5ADZ - chains A and B; structure by X-ray diffraction, 2.20 A resolution.

# Chain A (and B)
Name: Alkyldihydroxyacetonephosphate synthase, peroxisomal
From: Cavia porcellus
Notes: EC 2.5.1.26; chain B of this document is another copy of the same molecule, construct and numbering; everything in this record applies to it too
Reference sequence: P97275 (ADAS_CAVPO); numbering as in UniProt (aligned over 1-658)
Sequence (658 residues; each row starts with the number of its first residue):
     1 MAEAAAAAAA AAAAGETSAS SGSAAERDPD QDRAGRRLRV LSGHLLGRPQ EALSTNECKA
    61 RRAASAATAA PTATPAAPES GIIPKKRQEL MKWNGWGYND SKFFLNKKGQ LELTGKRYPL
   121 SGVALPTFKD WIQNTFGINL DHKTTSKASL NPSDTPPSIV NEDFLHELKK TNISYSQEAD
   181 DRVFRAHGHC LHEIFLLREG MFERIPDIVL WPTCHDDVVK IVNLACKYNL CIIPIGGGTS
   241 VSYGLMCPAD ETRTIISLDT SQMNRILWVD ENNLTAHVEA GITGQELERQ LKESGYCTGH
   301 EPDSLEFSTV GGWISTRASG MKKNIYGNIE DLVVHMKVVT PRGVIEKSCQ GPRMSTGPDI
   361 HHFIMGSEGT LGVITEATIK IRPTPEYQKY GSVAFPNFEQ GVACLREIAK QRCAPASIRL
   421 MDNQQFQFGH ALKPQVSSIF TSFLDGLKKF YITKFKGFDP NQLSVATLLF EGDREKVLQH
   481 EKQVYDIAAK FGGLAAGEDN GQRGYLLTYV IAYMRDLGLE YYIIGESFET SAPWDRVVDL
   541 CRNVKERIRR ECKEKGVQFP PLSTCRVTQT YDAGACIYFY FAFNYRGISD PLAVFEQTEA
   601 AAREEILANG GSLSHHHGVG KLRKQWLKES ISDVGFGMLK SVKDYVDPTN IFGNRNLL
Disordered / not traced: 1-80, 145-156 (chain B: 1-80, 141-154, 435-456)
Ligand contacts:
  - FAD (flavin-adenine dinucleotide): Trp-96, His-189, Ile-233, Pro-234, Ile-235, Gly-236, Gly-237, Gly-238, Thr-239, Ser-240, Val-241, Gly-244, Leu-245, Thr-260, Ala-280, Pro-302, Asp-303, Ser-304, Phe-307, Ser-308, Thr-309, Gly-311, Gly-312, Trp-313, Ser-315, Thr-316, Ala-318, Ser-319, Glu-368, Gly-369, Gly-372, Val-373, Ile-374, Ala-512, His-616, Asn-654, Asn-656
  - KQS ((3S)-3-(2-fluorophenyl)-N-((2-oxo-2,3-dihydro-1H-benzo[d]imidazol-5-yl)methyl)butanamide)): Val-241, Asp-303, Ile-511, Ala-512, Met-514, Arg-515, Gly-525, Glu-526, Ser-527, Tyr-578, Tyr-580, Phe-581, Ala-582, His-616, His-617
Swiss-Prot annotation at these positions:
  - region (Important for enzyme activity): His-615 to His-617, Asn-654 to Leu-658
  - active site: Tyr-578 (Proton donor/acceptor)
  - binding site (FAD): Pro-234 to Ser-240, Asp-303 to Thr-309, Thr-316 to Ser-319, Glu-368 to Ile-374
  - binding site (substrate): Arg-515
  - site: Arg-419 (Important for enzyme activity)
  - modified residue: Ser-65 (Phosphoserine), Thr-74 (Phosphothreonine), Lys-102 (N6-acetyllysine), Lys-347 (N6-acetyllysine)
  - mutagenesis: His-300 (H300A: Loss of activity), Thr-309 (T309I: Impaired FAD binding and protein stability. Loss of activity), Ser-367 (S367A: Strongly reduced activity), Arg-419 (R419H: Loss of activity; R419K: Strongly reduced activity), Leu-469 (L469P: Impaired FAD binding and protein stability. Loss of activity), Arg-515 (R515L: Impaired FAD binding and protein stability. Loss of activity), Cys-576 (C576A: No effect on activity), Tyr-578 (Y578F: Loss of activity), His-615 (H615A: Loss of activity), His-616 (H616A: Loss of activity), His-617 (H617A: Loss of activity)

# Chain A / chain B interface
Contacting residue pairs - 164 pairs, chain A then chain B:
  Asn-272(A) with Arg-406(B), hydrogen bond (backbone-side chain); Asp-535(B)
  Asn-273(A) with Pro-533(B); Trp-534(B), hydrogen bond (side chain-backbone); Asp-535(B), hydrogen bond; Asp-572(B); Ala-573(B)
  Leu-274(A) with Arg-406(B)
  Thr-316(A) with Ser-355(B), hydrogen bond (backbone-side chain)
  Arg-317(A) with Arg-353(B), hydrogen bond (backbone-side chain); Met-354(B), hydrogen bond (side chain-backbone); Ser-355(B); Gly-357(B)
  Ala-318(A) with Arg-353(B), hydrogen bond (backbone-side chain)
  Ile-325(A) with Arg-412(B), hydrogen bond (backbone-side chain)
  Asn-328(A) with Arg-353(B)
  Glu-330(A) with Arg-353(B), salt bridge
  Arg-342(A) with Val-634(B)
  Gly-343(A) with Val-634(B)
  Val-344(A) with Ser-632(B); Val-634(B)
  Ile-345(A) with Ser-632(B); Val-634(B), hydrophobic; Met-638(B), hydrophobic
  Glu-346(A) with Ile-631(B); Ser-632(B)
  Lys-347(A) with Ser-630(B)
  Ser-348(A) with Glu-629(B); Ser-630(B), hydrogen bond (backbone-backbone)
  Cys-349(A) with Ser-612(B)
  Gln-350(A) with Pro-533(B)
  Gly-351(A) with Ser-531(B)
  Pro-352(A) with Ser-531(B); Ala-532(B); Tyr-571(B), hydrophobic; Ala-573(B); Gly-574(B); Ala-575(B)
  Arg-353(A) with Arg-317(B), hydrogen bond (side chain-backbone); Ala-318(B), hydrogen bond (side chain-backbone); Ser-319(B); Asn-328(B); Glu-330(B), salt bridge; Ser-531(B), hydrogen bond (backbone-side chain); Tyr-571(B); His-615(B), hydrogen bond (side chain-backbone); His-616(B)
  Met-354(A) with Arg-317(B), hydrogen bond (backbone-side chain); Ser-531(B); Ser-612(B); Ser-614(B); His-615(B)
  Ser-355(A) with Thr-316(B), hydrogen bond (side chain-backbone); Arg-317(B); Ser-614(B), hydrogen bond (backbone-backbone); His-615(B), hydrogen bond (backbone-backbone); His-616(B), hydrogen bond (side chain-backbone); Gly-618(B)
  Thr-356(A) with Leu-613(B); Val-619(B); Leu-627(B)
  Gly-357(A) with Arg-317(B); Gly-366(B); Leu-657(B)
  Pro-358(A) with His-362(B); Phe-363(B); Met-365(B); Gly-366(B); Leu-639(B), hydrophobic
  Asp-359(A) with Arg-317(B); His-362(B)
  Ile-360(A) with Ile-631(B); Gly-635(B); Met-638(B), hydrophobic; Leu-639(B), hydrophobic
  His-362(A) with Pro-358(B); Asp-359(B), hydrogen bond (backbone-backbone); His-362(B)
  Phe-363(A) with Pro-358(B); Phe-363(B), hydrophobic; Leu-639(B), hydrophobic; Val-642(B), hydrophobic
  Met-365(A) with Pro-358(B)
  Gly-366(A) with Gly-357(B); Pro-358(B)
  Lys-380(A) with Asp-572(B), salt bridge
  Arg-382(A) with Lys-410(B), hydrogen bond (side chain-backbone); Arg-412(B)
  Arg-406(A) with Asn-272(B), hydrogen bond (side chain-backbone); Asn-273(B); Leu-274(B)
  Lys-410(A) with Arg-382(B), hydrogen bond (backbone-side chain)
  Arg-412(A) with Ile-325(B), hydrogen bond (side chain-backbone); Arg-382(B)
  Lys-476(A) with Gln-483(B)
  Gln-483(A) with Lys-476(B)
  Ser-531(A) with Gly-351(B); Pro-352(B); Arg-353(B), hydrogen bond (side chain-backbone); Met-354(B)
  Ala-532(A) with Pro-352(B)
  Pro-533(A) with Asn-273(B); Gln-350(B)
  Trp-534(A) with Asn-273(B), hydrogen bond (backbone-side chain)
  Asp-535(A) with Asn-272(B); Asn-273(B), hydrogen bond (backbone-side chain)
  Tyr-571(A) with Pro-352(B), hydrophobic; Arg-353(B)
  Asp-572(A) with Asn-273(B); Lys-380(B), salt bridge
  Ala-573(A) with Asn-273(B)
  Gly-574(A) with Pro-352(B)
  Ala-575(A) with Pro-352(B)
  Ser-612(A) with Cys-349(B); Met-354(B)
  Leu-613(A) with Thr-356(B)
  Ser-614(A) with Met-354(B); Ser-355(B), hydrogen bond (backbone-backbone); Thr-356(B)
  His-615(A) with Arg-353(B), hydrogen bond (backbone-side chain); Met-354(B); Ser-355(B), hydrogen bond (backbone-backbone)
  His-616(A) with Arg-353(B); Ser-355(B)
  Gly-618(A) with Ser-355(B)
  Val-619(A) with Ser-355(B); Thr-356(B)
  Leu-627(A) with Thr-356(B)
  Glu-629(A) with Ser-348(B), hydrogen bond (backbone-side chain)
  Ser-630(A) with Lys-347(B); Ser-348(B), hydrogen bond (backbone-backbone)
  Ile-631(A) with Ile-360(B)
  Ser-632(A) with Val-344(B); Ile-345(B); Glu-346(B)
  Asp-633(A) with Tyr-645(B)
  Val-634(A) with Thr-340(B); Arg-342(B); Gly-343(B); Ile-345(B), hydrophobic; Tyr-645(B)
  Gly-637(A) with Tyr-645(B)
  Met-638(A) with Ile-345(B), hydrophobic; Phe-363(B), hydrophobic; Val-642(B), hydrophobic; Tyr-645(B); Val-646(B), hydrophobic
  Leu-639(A) with Pro-358(B), hydrophobic; Phe-363(B), hydrophobic
  Ser-641(A) with Ser-641(B); Val-642(B); Tyr-645(B)
  Val-642(A) with Phe-363(B), hydrophobic; Ser-641(B); Val-642(B), hydrophobic
  Tyr-645(A) with Asp-633(B); Val-634(B); Gly-637(B); Met-638(B); Ser-641(B)
  Val-646(A) with Val-634(B), hydrophobic; Met-638(B), hydrophobic
  Leu-657(A) with Gly-357(B); Pro-358(B)
Other interface residues (no listed pair), chain A (79 interface residues in all): Asp-270, Thr-275, Ser-319, Ile-329, Thr-340, Ser-367, Gly-611, Gly-635
Other interface residues (no listed pair), chain B (82 interface residues in all): Tyr-326, Ile-329, Ile-364, Ser-367, Glu-368, Gly-610, Gly-611, His-617

# Overview
The interface between chain A and chain B involves 79 residues on one side and 82 on the other, with 31
hydrogen bonds and 4 salt bridges. Polar contacts include Glu-330(A)/Arg-353(B), Lys-380(A)/Asp-572(B) and
Asn-272(A)/Arg-406(B). Chain A binds flavin-adenine dinucleotide and compound KQS.
Chain A and chain B are both Alkyldihydroxyacetonephosphate synthase, peroxisomal (Cavia porcellus); the
structure, Ether Lipid-Generating Enzyme AGPS in complex with inhibitor 1a, was determined by X-ray
diffraction together with 5AE1, 5AE2 and 5AE3 from the same study.
